3GPQ - chains A and E; structure by X-ray diffraction, 2.00 A resolution.

== Chain A ==
Name: Non-structural protein 3
From: Chikungunya virus
Notes: fragment: sequence database residues 1334-1493
Reference sequence: Q8JUX6 (POLN_CHIKS); residues 1-160 here correspond to UniProt positions 1334-1493 (UniProt number = residue number + 1333)
Sequence (168 residues; row label = number of the first residue in the row; numbers below 1 keep their minus sign (Met-7 is residue -7)):
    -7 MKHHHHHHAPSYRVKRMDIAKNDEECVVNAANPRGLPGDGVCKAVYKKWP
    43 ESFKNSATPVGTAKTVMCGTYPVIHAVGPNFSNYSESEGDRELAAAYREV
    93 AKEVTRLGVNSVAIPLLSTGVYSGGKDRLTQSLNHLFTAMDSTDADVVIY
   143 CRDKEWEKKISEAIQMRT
Unresolved in the structure: -7 to 0
Construct notes: expression tag (-7 to 0)
UniProt features mapped onto this chain:
  - binding site (ADP-D-ribose): Asp10, Asn24, Gly32, Gly112, Val113, Tyr114
What the authors report for this chain:
  - binding site for the 3-nt RNA strand (chain E): Asp10, Gly32, Gly112, Val113, Cys143, Arg144, Asp145, Trp148
  - mutagenesis - D10A, N24A, Y114A: unchanged binding to Single-stranded RNA
  - specificity-determining residues: Asp10
  - mutagenesis - N24A, Y114A: abolished catalytic activity
  - mutagenesis - D10A: decreased catalytic activity
  - catalytic residues: Asn24 (proposed by the authors, not directly observed)
  - mutagenesis - D10A: unchanged binding to PAR

== Chain E ==
Molecule: 3-nt RNA strand
Sequence (3 nucleotides; numbered 1 to 3; the number before each row is that of its first residue):
     1 AAA
Unresolved in the structure: 3

== How chain A and chain E interact ==
Pairs across the interface (16):
  Met9(A) - A1(E)  base contact
  Asp10(A) - A1(E)  hydrogen bond to the base
  Ile11(A) - A1(E)  hydrogen bond to the base
  Gly32(A) - A1(E)  phosphate contact
  Val33(A) - A1(E)  hydrogen bond to the base
  Ala36(A) - A1(E)  base contact
  Thr111(A) - A1(E)  sugar contact
  Gly112(A) - A1(E)  phosphate contact
  Val113(A) - A1(E)  hydrogen bond to the phosphate
  Cys143(A) - A1(E)  sugar contact
  Cys143(A) - A2(E)  phosphate contact
  Arg144(A) - A1(E)  base contact
  Arg144(A) - A2(E)  hydrogen bond to the phosphate
  Asp145(A) - A2(E)  hydrogen bond to the phosphate
  Trp148(A) - A1(E)  sugar contact
  Trp148(A) - A2(E)  sugar contact
Other interface residues (no listed pair), chain A (14 interface residues in all): Tyr142

== Overview ==
14 residues of chain A and 2 residues of chain E are in contact, with 6 hydrogen bonds. Polar pairs include
Asp10(A)-A1(E), Ile11(A)-A1(E) and Val33(A)-A1(E). UniProt lists 6 ADP-D-ribose-binding residues on chain A.
The paper reports the catalytic residue Asn24(A); N24A and Y114A of chain A abolish catalytic activity.
Here chain A is Non-structural protein 3 (Chikungunya virus) and chain E is a 3-nt RNA strand. Entry 3GPQ
(Crystal structure of macro domain of Chikungunya virus in complex with RNA) was determined by X-ray
diffraction together with 3GPG, 3GPO, 3GQE and 3GQO from the same study.
